PDB entry 7RSN | electron microscopy, 3.49 A resolution | chains A and H of the 12 polymer chains in the assembly

# Chain A
Molecule: AMC018 gp120
Organism: Human immunodeficiency virus 1
Chain sequence (485 residues; numbered 31 to 513 plus 32 insertion-coded residues; 30 numbers in that range are skipped by the numbering (no residue carries them; nothing is unmodelled there); the number before each row is that of its first residue; a row labelled like 133A-133U holds insertion residues (133A, then the next letters in order)):
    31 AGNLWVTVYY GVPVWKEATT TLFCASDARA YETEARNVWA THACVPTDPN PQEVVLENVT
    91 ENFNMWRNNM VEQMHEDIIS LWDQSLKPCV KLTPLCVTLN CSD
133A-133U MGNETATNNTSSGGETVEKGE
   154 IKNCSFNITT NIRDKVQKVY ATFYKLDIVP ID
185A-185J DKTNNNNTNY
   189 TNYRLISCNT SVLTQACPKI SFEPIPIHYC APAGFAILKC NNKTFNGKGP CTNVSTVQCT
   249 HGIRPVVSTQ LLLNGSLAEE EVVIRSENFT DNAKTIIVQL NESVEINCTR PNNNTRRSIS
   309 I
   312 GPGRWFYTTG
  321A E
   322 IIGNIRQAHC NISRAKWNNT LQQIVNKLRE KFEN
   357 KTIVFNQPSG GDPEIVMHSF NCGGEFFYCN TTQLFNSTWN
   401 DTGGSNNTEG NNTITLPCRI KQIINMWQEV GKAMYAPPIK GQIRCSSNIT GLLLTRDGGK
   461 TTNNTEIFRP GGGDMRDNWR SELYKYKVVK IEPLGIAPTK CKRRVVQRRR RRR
Not modelled in the structure: 31-34, 57-65, 133A-133U, 185A-185J, 401-411, 505-513
Cystine bridges: Cys54-Cys74, Cys119-Cys205, Cys126-Cys196, Cys131-Cys157, Cys218-Cys247, Cys228-Cys239, Cys296-Cys331, Cys378-Cys445, Cys385-Cys418
Covalently attached groups: N-acetylglucosamine (NAG) linked to Asn130, Asn156, Asn160, Asn197, Asn230, Asn241, Asn262, Asn295, Asn301, Asn332, Asn355, Asn386, Asn392, Asn448, Asn463; glycan linked to Asn276

# Chain H
Molecule: PGV04 Fab heavy chain
Organism: Homo sapiens
Notes: antibody fragment or engineered binder
Chain sequence (229 residues; numbered 1 to 217 plus 12 insertion-coded residues; the number before each row is that of its first residue; a row labelled like 52A-52B holds insertion residues (52A, then the next letters in order)):
     1 QVQLVQSGSG VKKPGASVRV SCWTSEDIFE RTELI
   35A H
    36 WVRQAPGQGL EWIGWVK
52A-52B TV
    53 TGAVNFGSPD FRQRVSLTRD RDLFTAHMDI
82A-82C RGL
    83 TQGDTATYFC ARQKFYTG
100A-100F GQGWYF
   101 DLWGRGTLIV VSSASTKGPS VFPLAPSSKS TSGGTAALGC LVKDYFPEPV TVSWNSGALT
   161 SGVHTFPAVL QSSGLYSLSS VVTVPSSSLG TQTYICNVNH KPSNTKVDKK VEPKSCD
Not modelled in the structure: 1-2, 114-217

# Interface between chain A and chain H
Residue-residue contacts (35):
  Thr198(A) with Asp74(H)
  Glu275(A) with Thr99(H); Gly100(H), hydrogen bond (side chain-backbone)
  Asn276(A) with Gly100A(H)
  Asp279(A) with Tyr98(H), hydrogen bond; Trp100D(H), hydrogen bond
  Asn280(A) with Trp50(H), hydrogen bond; Asn57(H); Trp100D(H)
  Ala281(A) with Leu34(H), hydrophobic; Trp50(H), hydrophobic; Lys52(H), hydrogen bond (backbone-side chain); Tyr98(H)
  Lys282(A) with Tyr98(H), hydrogen bond (side chain-backbone); Gly100(H)
  Ser365(A) with Val56(H); Arg64(H), hydrogen bond
  Ile371(A) with Thr53(H); Gly54(H)
  Gln428(A) with Val52B(H); Arg73(H), hydrogen bond (backbone-side chain)
  Val430(A) with Arg73(H); Asp74(H)
  Arg456(A) with Asn57(H), hydrogen bond (backbone-side chain)
  Asp457(A) with Asn57(H); Arg64(H), salt bridge
  Gly458(A) with Asn57(H), hydrogen bond (backbone-side chain); Phe58(H)
  Gly459(A) with Phe58(H); Gly59(H)
  Arg469(A) with Arg64(H)
  Gly472(A) with Thr53(H), hydrogen bond (backbone-side chain); Ala55(H)
  Gly473(A) with Thr53(H)
  Asp474(A) with Thr53(H)
Other interface residues (no listed pair), chain A (22 interface residues in all): Arg97, Gly366, Lys460
Other interface residues (no listed pair), chain H (22 interface residues in all): Glu33, Trp47, Arg71

# In short
The chain A/chain H interface involves 22 residues from each chain, with 11 hydrogen bonds and 1 salt bridge.
Polar pairs include Asp457(A)-Arg64(H), Glu275(A)-Gly100(H) and Asp279(A)-Tyr98(H). N-acetylglucosamine is
covalently linked to Asn130(A), Asn156(A), Asn160(A), Asn197(A), Asn230(A) and Asn241(A) and 9 more.
Chain A is AMC018 gp120 (Human immunodeficiency virus 1) and chain H is PGV04 Fab heavy chain (Homo sapiens);
the structure, AMC018 SOSIP.v4.2 in complex with PGV04 Fab, was determined by electron microscopy, deposited
together with 7RSO.
